PDB entry 6U64 | X-ray diffraction, 2.55 A resolution | chain A

Chain A:
Protein: Induced myeloid leukemia cell differentiation protein Mcl-1
From: Homo sapiens
UniProtKB: Q07820 (MCL1_HUMAN); numbering as in UniProt (aligned over 171-320)
Amino-acid sequence (150 residues; row label = number of the first residue in the row):
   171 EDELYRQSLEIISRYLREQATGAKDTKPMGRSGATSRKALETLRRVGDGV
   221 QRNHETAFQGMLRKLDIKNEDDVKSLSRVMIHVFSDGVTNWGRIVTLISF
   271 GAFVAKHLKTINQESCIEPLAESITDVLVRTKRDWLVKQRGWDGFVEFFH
Disordered / not traced: 171, 197-202
Residues lining bound ligands:
  - Q0G (5-[(2-phenylethyl)sulfanyl]-2-{[(4-phenylpiperazin-1-yl)sulfonyl]amino}benzoic acid), molecule 1: Asn223, His224, Glu225, Thr226, Ala227, Met231
  - Q0G, molecule 2: Phe228, Met231, Lys234, Leu235, Val249, Met250, Val253, Phe254, Arg263, Thr266, Leu267, Phe270
  - Q0G, molecule 3: Asp256, Gly257, Val258, Gly262, Arg263, Thr266
Swiss-Prot annotation at these positions:
  - motif: Ala209 to Asn223 (BH3), His252 to Ala272 (BH1), Asp304 to Phe319 (BH2)
  - cross-link (Glycyl lysine isopeptide (Lys-Gly)): Lys194 (interchain with G-Cter in ubiquitin), Lys197 (interchain with G-Cter in ubiquitin)
  - mutagenesis: Lys194 (K194R: Reduced ubiquitination), Lys197 (K197R: Reduced ubiquitination), Lys208 (K208R: No effect on ubiquitination), Lys234 (K234R: No effect on ubiquitination)
Reported in the primary citation:
  - binding site for Q0G: Met231, Leu235, Val253, Arg263, Leu267

Summary:
Bound to chain A: 3 copies of compound Q0G. From UniProt: 4 mutagenesis sites. From the paper: a binding site
for Q0G at Met231, Leu235 and Val253 among others.
Chain A is Induced myeloid leukemia cell differentiation protein Mcl-1 (Homo sapiens); the structure, Mcl-1
bound to compound 17, was determined by X-ray diffraction (same publication as 6U63, 6U65, 6U67 and 6U6F).
